4HNK - chains A and G of the 7 polymer chains in the assembly; structure by X-ray diffraction, 2.90 A resolution.

# Chain A (and G)
Name: ATP-dependent Clp protease proteolytic subunit
From: Plasmodium falciparum
Notes: chain G of this document is another copy of the same molecule, construct and numbering; everything in this record applies to it too
UniProt: Q8IL98 (Q8IL98_PLAF7); residues 49-244 here = UniProt positions 49-244
Chain sequence (219 residues; each row starts with the number of its first residue):
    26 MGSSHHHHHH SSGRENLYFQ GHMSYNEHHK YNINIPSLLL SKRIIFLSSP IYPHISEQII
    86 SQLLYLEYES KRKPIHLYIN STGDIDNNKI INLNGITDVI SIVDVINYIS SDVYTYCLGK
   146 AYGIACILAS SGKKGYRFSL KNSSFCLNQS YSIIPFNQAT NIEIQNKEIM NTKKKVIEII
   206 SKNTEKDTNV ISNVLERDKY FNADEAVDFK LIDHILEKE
Not modelled in the structure: 26-60, 183-185, 244 (chain G: 26-60, 175-187, 244)
Differences from the reference sequence: expression tag (26-48)
From the paper describing this entry:
  - conformationally variable residues (order/disorder transition): Ser49 to Ile60

# Interface between chain A and chain G
Contacting residue pairs (25):
  Pro61(A) with Leu63(G), hydrophobic
  Leu65(A) with Leu63(G), hydrophobic
  Glu82(A) with Ser73(G), hydrogen bond
  Ser86(A) with Leu64(G); Phe71(G)
  Leu89(A) with Tyr103(G), hydrophobic
  Tyr90(A) with Leu64(G), hydrophobic; Lys67(G)
  Tyr93(A) with Ile69(G), hydrophobic; His101(G); Tyr103(G), hydrogen bond; Tyr141(G)
  Glu94(A) with Lys67(G), salt bridge
  Asp129(A) with Asn167(G), hydrogen bond
  Ile131(A) with Lys243(G), hydrogen bond (backbone-side chain)
  Asn132(A) with Lys243(G)
  Tyr133(A) with Tyr103(G), hydrogen bond; Tyr141(G); Leu165(G), hydrophobic; Leu241(G), hydrophobic
  Ile134(A) with Lys243(G), hydrogen bond (backbone-side chain)
  Ser136(A) with Lys243(G)
  Asn186(A) with Asn113(G)
  Ile187(A) with Asn113(G)
  Ile189(A) with Tyr225(G), hydrophobic
Also at the interface, not in a pair above, chain A (26 interface residues in all): Ile85, Ile125, Ser126, Val130, Ser135, Asp137, Glu193, Lys200, Glu203
Also at the interface, not in a pair above, chain G (22 interface residues in all): Ser66, Asn105, Leu143, Gly144, Lys145, Lys166, Glu242

# Summary
26 residues of chain A face 22 of chain G across their interface; the contacts include 6 hydrogen bonds and 1
salt bridge. Polar pairs include Glu94(A)-Lys67(G), Glu82(A)-Ser73(G) and Tyr93(A)-Tyr103(G). The paper
reports conformational variability at Ser49(A).
Both chains are ATP-dependent Clp protease proteolytic subunit (Plasmodium falciparum). Entry 4HNK (Crystal
structure of an Enzyme) was determined by X-ray diffraction (same publication as 4GM2).
